PDB entry 7AAP | electron microscopy, 2.50 A resolution | chains B and C of the 6 polymer chains in the assembly

Chain B:
Molecule: Non-structural protein 8
Organism: Severe acute respiratory syndrome coronavirus 2
Notes: EC 3.4.19.12, 3.4.22.-, 3.4.22.69, 2.7.7.48, 3.6.4.12, 3.6.4.13, 3.1.13.-, 3.1.-.-, 2.1.1.-
UniProtKB: P0DTD1 (R1AB_SARS2); residues 1-198 here correspond to UniProt positions 3943-4140 (UniProt number = residue number + 3942)
Amino-acid sequence (198 residues; row label = number of the first residue in the row):
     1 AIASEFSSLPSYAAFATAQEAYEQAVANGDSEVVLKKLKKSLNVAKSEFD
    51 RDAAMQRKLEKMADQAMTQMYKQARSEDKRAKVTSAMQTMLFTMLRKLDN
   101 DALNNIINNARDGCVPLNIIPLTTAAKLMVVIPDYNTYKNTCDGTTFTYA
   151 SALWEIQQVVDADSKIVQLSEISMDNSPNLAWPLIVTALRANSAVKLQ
Unresolved in the structure: 1-77, 192-198
Curated features (UniProtKB/Swiss-Prot):
  - site: Gln198 (Cleavage)

Chain C:
Molecule: Non-structural protein 7
Organism: Severe acute respiratory syndrome coronavirus 2
Notes: EC 3.4.19.12, 3.4.22.-, 3.4.22.69, 2.7.7.48, 3.6.4.12, 3.6.4.13, 3.1.13.-, 3.1.-.-, 2.1.1.-
UniProtKB: P0DTD1 (R1AB_SARS2); residues 1-83 here correspond to UniProt positions 3860-3942 (UniProt number = residue number + 3859)
Amino-acid sequence (83 residues; each row starts with the number of its first residue):
     1 SKMSDVKCTSVVLLSVLQQLRVESSSKLWAQCVQLHNDILLAKDTTEAFE
    51 KMVSLLSVLLSMQGAVDINKLCEEMLDNRATLQ
Unresolved in the structure: 1, 69-83
Curated features (UniProtKB/Swiss-Prot):
  - site: Gln83 (Cleavage)

How chain B and chain C interact:
Residue-residue contacts (5):
  Ala162(B) - Ser26(C)
  Asp163(B) - Ser24(C)
  Asp163(B) - Ser25(C)
  Asp163(B) - Ser26(C)  hydrogen bond (side chain-backbone)
  Pro178(B) - Lys27(C)  hydrogen bond (backbone-side chain)
Interface residues without a listed pair, chain B (6 interface residues in all): Leu180, Ala181, Trp182

Summary:
Chain B and chain C form an interface of 6 and 4 residues respectively; the contacts include 2 hydrogen bonds.
Among the polar pairs are Asp163(B)-Ser26(C) and Pro178(B)-Lys27(C).
Here chain B is Non-structural protein 8 and chain C is Non-structural protein 7, both from Severe acute
respiratory syndrome coronavirus 2. Entry 7AAP (Nsp7-Nsp8-Nsp12 SARS-CoV2 RNA-dependent RNA polymerase in
complex with template:primer dsRNA and favipiravir-RTP) was determined by electron microscopy.
